4U5E - chains C and F of the 6 polymer chains in the assembly; structure by X-ray diffraction, 3.51 A resolution.

[Chain C]
Molecule: Glutamate receptor 2
Source organism: Rattus norvegicus
UniProt: P19491 (GRIA2_RAT); aligned to UniProt positions 25-838 over residues 6-824 (the alignment contains insertions or deletions, so no single offset holds)
Amino-acid sequence (814 residues; each row starts with the number of its first residue; note: 5 numbers in that range are skipped by the numbering (no residue carries them; nothing is unmodelled there)):
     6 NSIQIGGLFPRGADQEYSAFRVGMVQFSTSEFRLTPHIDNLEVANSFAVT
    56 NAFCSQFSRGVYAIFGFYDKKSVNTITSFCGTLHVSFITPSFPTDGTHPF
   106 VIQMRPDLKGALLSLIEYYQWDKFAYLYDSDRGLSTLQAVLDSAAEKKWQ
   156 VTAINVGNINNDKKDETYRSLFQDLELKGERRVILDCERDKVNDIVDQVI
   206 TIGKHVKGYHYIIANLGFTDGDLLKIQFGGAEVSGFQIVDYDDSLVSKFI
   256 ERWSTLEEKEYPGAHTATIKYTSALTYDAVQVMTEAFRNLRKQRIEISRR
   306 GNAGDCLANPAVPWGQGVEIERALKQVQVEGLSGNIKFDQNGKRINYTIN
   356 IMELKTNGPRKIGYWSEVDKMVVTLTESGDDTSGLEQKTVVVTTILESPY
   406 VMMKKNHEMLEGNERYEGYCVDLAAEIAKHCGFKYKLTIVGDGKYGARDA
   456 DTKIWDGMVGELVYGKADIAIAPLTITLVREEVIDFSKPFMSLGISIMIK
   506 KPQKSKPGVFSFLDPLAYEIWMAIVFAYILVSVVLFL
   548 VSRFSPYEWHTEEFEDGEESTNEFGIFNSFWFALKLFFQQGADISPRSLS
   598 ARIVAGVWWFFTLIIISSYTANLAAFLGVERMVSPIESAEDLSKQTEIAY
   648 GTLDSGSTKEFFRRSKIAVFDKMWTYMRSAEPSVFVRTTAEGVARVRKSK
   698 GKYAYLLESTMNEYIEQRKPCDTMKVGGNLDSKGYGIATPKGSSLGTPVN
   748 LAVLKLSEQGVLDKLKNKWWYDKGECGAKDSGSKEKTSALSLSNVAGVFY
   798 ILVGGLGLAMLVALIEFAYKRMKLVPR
Disordered / not traced: 382-390, 548-596, 815-824
Sequence notes: engineered mutation Gly184 (Lys203 in P19491), Glu237 (Asn256 in P19491), Asp385 (Asn406 in P19491), Gln392 (Asn413 in P19491), Asp461 (Asn482 in P19491), Ala528 (Cys549 in P19491), Leu535 (Gly556 in P19491), Glu565 (Ser586 in P19491), Phe577 (Leu598 in P19491), Ala580 (Ser601 in P19491), Lys582 (Gly603 in P19491), Leu583 (Ala604 in P19491), Phe585 (Met606 in P19491), Ala589 (Cys610 in P19491), Ala598 (Gly619 in P19491), Ala602 (Gly623 in P19491), Gly625 (Thr646 in P19491), Ala815 (Cys836 in P19491), Arg818 (Ser839 in P19491), Met819 (Arg840 in P19491), Lys820 (Ala841 in P19491), Leu821 (Glu842 in P19491), Val822 (Ala843 in P19491), Pro823 (Lys844 in P19491)
Swiss-Prot annotation at these positions:
  - binding site (L-glutamate): Thr482
  - glycosylation: Asn351 (N-linked (GlcNAc...) asparagine)
Disulfides: Cys59-Cys311, Cys718-Cys773
Covalently attached groups: N-acetylglucosamine (NAG) linked to Asn351
Residues lining bound ligands:
  - FWF (N,N'-[biphenyl-4,4'-diyldi(2R)propane-2,1-diyl]dipropane-2-sulfonamide): Ile481, Lys493, Pro494, Phe495, Met496, Ser497, Ser729, Lys730, Gly731, Val750, Leu751, Ser754
  - 3-(carboxymethyl)-4-isopropenylproline (KAI): Glu402, Tyr450, Pro478, Leu479, Thr480, Arg485, Leu650, Ser652, Gly653, Ser654, Thr655, Thr686, Glu705, Met708, Tyr732
Reported in the primary citation:
  - mutagenesis - I633A, I633E: decreased signaling
  - mutagenesis - I633A, I633E: unchanged expression

[Chain F]
Molecule: Con-ikot-ikot
Source organism: Conus striatus
UniProt: P0CB20 (CONII_CONST); residues 1-86 here correspond to UniProt positions 38-123 (UniProt number = residue number + 37)
Amino-acid sequence (90 residues; each row starts with the number of its first residue; numbers below 1 keep their minus sign (Gly-3 is residue -3)):
    -3 GPGSSGPADCCRMKECCTDRVNECLQRYSGREDKFVSFCYQEATVTCGSF
    47 NEIVGCCYGYQMCMIRVVKPNSLSGAHEACKTVSCGNPCA
Disordered / not traced: -3 to 1
Sequence notes: expression tag (-3 to 0)
Swiss-Prot annotation at these positions:
  - site (Interaction with glutamate receptor 2 (GRIA2)): Gln37, Glu48, Ala75
Disulfides: Cys12-Cys43, Cys13-Cys52, Cys20-Cys35, Cys53-Cys81, Cys59-Cys76

[Interface between chain C and chain F]
Pairs across the interface - 16 pairs, chain C then chain F:
  Lys153(C) with Asn67(F)
  Arg453(C) with Gln37(F), hydrogen bond; Glu38(F), salt bridge; Val41(F)
  Trp460(C) with Phe34(F); Gln37(F), hydrogen bond
  Val484(C) with Gln37(F), hydrogen bond (backbone-side chain)
  Glu487(C) with Ser33(F); Gln37(F), hydrogen bond
  Val488(C) with Phe34(F), hydrophobic; Gln37(F)
  Arg660(C) with Glu48(F), salt bridge
  Arg661(C) with Glu48(F); Ile49(F)
  Lys663(C) with Asn47(F); Cys85(F)
Other interface residues (no listed pair), chain C (12 interface residues in all): Lys458, Leu483, Gly739
Other interface residues (no listed pair), chain F (12 interface residues in all): Lys30, Gln57

[Overview]
The chain C/chain F interface involves 12 residues from each chain; the contacts include 4 hydrogen bonds and
2 salt bridges. Among the polar pairs are Arg453(C)-Glu38(F), Arg660(C)-Glu48(F) and Arg453(C)-Gln37(F). Chain
C binds compound FWF and 3-(carboxymethyl)-4-isopropenylproline. From the paper: I633A and I633E of chain C
reduce signaling; I633A and I633E of chain C leave expression unchanged.
Chain C is Glutamate receptor 2 (Rattus norvegicus) and chain F is Con-ikot-ikot (Conus striatus); the
structure, Crystal structure of GluA2 T625G, con-ikot-ikot snail toxin, partial agonist KA and postitive
modulator (R,R)-2b complex, was determined by X-ray diffraction, deposited together with 4U5B, 4U5C, 4U5D and
4U5F.
